PDB entry 2O01 | X-ray diffraction, 3.40 A resolution | chains A and F of the 17 polymer chains in the assembly

[Chain A]
Molecule: Photosystem I P700 chlorophyll a apoprotein A1
Source organism: Pisum sativum
UniProtKB: P05310 (PSAA_PEA); residues 5-758 here = UniProt positions 5-758
Chain sequence (754 residues; each row starts with the number of its first residue):
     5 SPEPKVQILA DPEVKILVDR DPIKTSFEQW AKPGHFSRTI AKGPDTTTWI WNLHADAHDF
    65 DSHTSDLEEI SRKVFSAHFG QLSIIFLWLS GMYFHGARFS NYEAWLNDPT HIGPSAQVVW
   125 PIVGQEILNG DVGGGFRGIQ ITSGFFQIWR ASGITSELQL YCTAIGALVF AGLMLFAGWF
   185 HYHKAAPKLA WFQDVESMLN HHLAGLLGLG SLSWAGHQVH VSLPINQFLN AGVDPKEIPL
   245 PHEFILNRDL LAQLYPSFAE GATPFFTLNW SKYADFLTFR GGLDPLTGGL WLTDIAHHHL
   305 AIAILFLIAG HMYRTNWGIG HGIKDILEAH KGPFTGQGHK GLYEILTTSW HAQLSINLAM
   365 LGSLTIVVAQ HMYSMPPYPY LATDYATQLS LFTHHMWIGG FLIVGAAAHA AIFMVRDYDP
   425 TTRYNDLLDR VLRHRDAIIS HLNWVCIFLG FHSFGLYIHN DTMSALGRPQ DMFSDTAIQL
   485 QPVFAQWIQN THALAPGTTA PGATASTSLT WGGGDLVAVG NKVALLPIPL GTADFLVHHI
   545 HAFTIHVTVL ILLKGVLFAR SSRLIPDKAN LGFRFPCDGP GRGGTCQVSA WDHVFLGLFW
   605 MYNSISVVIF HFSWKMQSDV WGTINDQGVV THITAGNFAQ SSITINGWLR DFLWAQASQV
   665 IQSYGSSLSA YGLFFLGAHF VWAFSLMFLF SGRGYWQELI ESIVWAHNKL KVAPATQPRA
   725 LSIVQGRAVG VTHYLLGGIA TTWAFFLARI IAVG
Not modelled in the structure: 5-30
Construct notes: conflict Gly220 (Arg in P05310)
Bound ions: chlorophyll a Mg (6 sites), coordinated by His82, Gln85, His99, Gln129, His398, His399; 4Fe-4S cluster Fe: Cys590 (shared with 4 residues of chain B)
Residues lining bound ligands:
  - beta-carotene (BCR): Phe678, Gly681, Ala682, Phe684, Val685, Leu740, Ile743, Ala744, Trp747
  - chlorophyll a (CLA), molecule 1: Phe31, Gln33, Lys77, Ser80, Ala81, Gly182, Tyr186, His187
  - chlorophyll a (CLA), molecule 2: Thr51, Ile54, Trp55, Ile704, Ile707, His711, Val716, Pro718, Pro722
  - chlorophyll a (CLA), molecule 3: Trp55, Phe684, Val685, Phe688, Met691, Phe692, Leu725, Gln729, Ala732, Val733, Thr736, His737, Leu740
  - chlorophyll a (CLA), molecule 4: Leu57, His58, Ala61, His62
  - chlorophyll a (CLA), molecule 5: His58, Ala59, Asp60, His62, Asp63, Phe64, His355, Leu358, Leu362, Phe405, Leu406, Gly409, His413, Ile416, Arg420, Phe577, Trp595, Val598, Leu602
  - chlorophyll a (CLA), molecule 6: His62, Phe64, Val78, Ala81, His82, Phe83, Gln85, Leu86, Trp354, His355, Gln357, Leu358, Asn361, Leu362, Leu365
  - chlorophyll a (CLA), molecule 7: Phe79, His82, Met202, His206, Leu210
  - chlorophyll a (CLA), molecule 8: Gln85, Ile88, Ile89, Leu406
  - chlorophyll a (CLA), molecule 9: Leu91, Ser94, Gly95, Met96, Phe98, His99
  - chlorophyll a (CLA), molecule 10: Trp92, Thr146, Ser147, Phe149, Ser394, Leu395, Thr397, His398, Trp401, Ile402, Phe405, Phe678, Ile743, Trp747, Phe750
  - chlorophyll a (CLA), molecule 11: Trp92, Ile152, Leu368, Thr369, Val372, Met376, His398, His399, Ile402
  - chlorophyll a (CLA), molecule 12: Met96, His99, Ala120, Gln121, Ile143, Gln144, Ile145, Thr146, Phe149, Ala674, Tyr675, Trp747
  - chlorophyll a (CLA), molecule 13: Gln121, Val123, Trp124, Ile126, Val127, Gln129, Leu132, Leu677
  - chlorophyll a (CLA), molecule 14: Ile158, Thr167, Ser217, Trp218, His221, Val225
  - chlorophyll a (CLA), molecule 15: Cys166, His246, Ile249
  - chlorophyll a (CLA), molecule 16: Val199, Met202, Leu203, His206, Leu207, Leu346, Leu350, Gln357, Ile360, Asn361, Met364, Leu365
  - chlorophyll a (CLA), molecule 17: Leu203, Leu309, Met316, Tyr317, Ile360
  - chlorophyll a (CLA), molecule 18: Asn204, His205, Ala208, Leu311, Ile312, Gly314, His315, Tyr317, Arg318, Thr319, Trp321, Ile323
  - chlorophyll a (CLA), molecule 19: Ser215, Trp218, His302, His303, Ile306, Pro381, Tyr382
  - chlorophyll a (CLA), molecule 20: Leu216, Ala219, Gly220, Val223, His224, Ile249, Leu250, Asn251, Arg252, Ala263, Glu264, Tyr277, Leu304
  - chlorophyll a (CLA), molecule 21: Phe269, Trp274, Ala278, Leu281, Thr282, Phe283, His301, Leu304, Ala305
  - chlorophyll a (CLA), molecule 22: Phe269, Phe270, Thr271
  - chlorophyll a (CLA), molecule 23: Phe283, Asp298, His301, His302, His375
  - chlorophyll a (CLA), molecule 24: Leu331, His334, Thr339, His343, Leu346, Leu431, Leu432
  - chlorophyll a (CLA), molecule 25: Phe338, Thr339, Leu431, Arg434, Val435, His438, Ile442, His445
  - chlorophyll a (CLA), molecule 26: Ser367, Ile370, Ile407, Ile549
  - chlorophyll a (CLA), molecule 27: Ile370, Gln374, Tyr377, Phe396, Met400, Trp491, Gln493, His496, Thr514, Trp515, Ile532, His542, His545, Val612, His615, Phe616
  - chlorophyll a (CLA), molecule 28: Ala441, His445, Trp448
  - chlorophyll a (CLA), molecule 29: Ser444, Asn447, Trp448, Ile451
  - chlorophyll a (CLA), molecule 30: Leu446, His545, Ala546, Ile549, His550
  - chlorophyll a (CLA), molecule 31: Asn447, Cys450, Ile451, Gly454, Phe455, Phe547, Ile555, Leu600, Phe603, Trp604
  - chlorophyll a (CLA), molecule 32: Trp448, Ile451, Phe452, Phe455, His456
  - chlorophyll a (CLA), molecule 33: Phe452, Leu453, Phe488, Trp491, Asp538, Phe539, His542, His543, Ala546, His550
  - chlorophyll a (CLA), molecule 34: His456, Gly459, Leu460, Ile462, His463, Thr466, Met467, Phe477
  - chlorophyll a (CLA), molecule 35: Phe458, Ile462, Thr466, Phe547, Phe603, Trp604, Tyr606, Asn607, Ile649, Trp686, Tyr738
  - chlorophyll a (CLA), molecule 36: Thr466, Ala469, Leu470
  - chlorophyll a (CLA), molecule 37: Ile492, Thr495, His496
  - chlorophyll a (CLA), molecule 38: Thr503, Ala504, Pro505
  - chlorophyll a (CLA), molecule 39: Tyr606, Asn607, Ser610, Trp652, Leu657, Trp658, Ala661, Ile665, His683, Trp686, Tyr738, Gly741, Gly742, Ile743, Thr745, Thr746, Phe749
  - chlorophyll a (CLA), molecule 40: Leu653, Leu657, Trp686
  - chlorophyll a (CLA), molecule 41: Leu677, Leu680, Gly681, His683, Phe684, Trp686, Ala687
  - chlorophyll a (CLA), molecule 42: Phe684, Ala687, Phe688, Leu690, Met691, Phe694, Tyr699, Trp700
  - chlorophyll a (CLA), molecule 43: Ile707, Ala710, Val716
  - phylloquinone (PQN): Trp55, Met691, Phe692, Ser695, Gly696, Arg697, Trp700, Ala724, Leu725
  - 4Fe-4S cluster (SF4): Cys581, Asp582, Gly583, Pro584, Thr589, Cys590, Ile727, Arg731
UniProt features mapped onto this chain:
  - binding site ([4Fe-4S] cluster): Cys581, Cys590
  - binding site (chlorophyll a'): His683
  - binding site (chlorophyll a): Met691, Tyr699
  - binding site (phylloquinone): Trp700
What the authors report for this chain:
  - binding site for beta-carotene: Trp747

[Chain F]
Molecule: Photosystem I reaction center subunit III, chloroplast
Source organism: Spinacia oleracea
UniProtKB: P12355 (PSAF_SPIOL); residues 1-154 here correspond to UniProt positions 78-231 (UniProt number = residue number + 77)
Chain sequence (154 residues; numbered 1 to 154; the number before each row is that of its first residue):
     1 DIAGLTPCKE SKQFAKREKQ ALKKLQASLK LYADDSAPAL AIKATMEKTK KRFDNYGKYG
    61 LLCGSDGLPH LIVSGDQRHW GEFITPGILF LYIAGWIGWV GRSYLIAIRD EKKPTQKEII
   121 IDVPLASSLL FRGFSWPVAA YRELLNGELV DNNF
Glycans and other covalent adducts: covalent link Glu143-Glu148
Residues lining bound ligands:
  - beta-carotene (BCR): Gly95, Trp99, Trp136, Leu144
  - chlorophyll a (CLA), molecule 1: Ser74, Gly75, Asp76, Gln77, Trp80
  - chlorophyll a (CLA), molecule 2: Phe83, Pro86, Phe90, Ala94, Gly95, Ile97, Gly98
  - chlorophyll a (CLA), molecule 3: Ile93, Trp96, Ile97, Val100, Leu125, Leu130
  - chlorophyll a (CLA), molecule 4: Gly101, Tyr104, Leu105, Glu118, Ile119
What the authors report for this chain:
  - binding site for beta-carotene: Trp99, Trp136

[Chain A / chain F interface]
Pairs across the interface - 15 pairs, chain A then chain F:
  Lys36(A) - Gln116(F)
  Pro37(A) - Gln116(F)
  Pro48(A) - Thr115(F)
  Trp53(A) - Gln116(F)
  Asp135(A) - Ala41(F)
  Gly139(A) - Pro38(F)
  Phe140(A) - Pro38(F)  hydrophobic
  Leu714(A) - Leu149(F)  hydrophobic
  Lys715(A) - Ile106(F)
  Lys715(A) - Arg109(F)
  Lys715(A) - Asn153(F)  hydrogen bond
  Val716(A) - Leu105(F)
  Ala717(A) - Leu105(F)
  Ala719(A) - Thr115(F)
  Thr720(A) - Thr115(F)  hydrogen bond (backbone-side chain)
Also at the interface, not in a pair above, chain A (15 interface residues in all): Arg141, Pro718
Also at the interface, not in a pair above, chain F (17 interface residues in all): Leu31, Tyr32, Ala37, Ala39, Leu40, Gly101, Glu118, Phe154

[Overview]
15 residues of chain A and 17 residues of chain F are in contact; the contacts include 2 hydrogen bonds. Polar
pairs include Lys715(A)-Asn153(F) and Thr720(A)-Thr115(F). One chlorophyll a molecule is bound between chain A
and chain F. From the paper: a binding site for beta-carotene at Trp747(A) and Trp99(F) among others.
Chain A is Photosystem I P700 chlorophyll a apoprotein A1 (Pisum sativum) and chain F is Photosystem I
reaction center subunit III, chloroplast (Spinacia oleracea); the structure, The Structure of a plant
photosystem I supercomplex at 3.4 Angstrom resolution, was determined by X-ray diffraction.
